5Z3L - chains H and I of the 11 polymer chains in the assembly; structure by electron microscopy, 4.31 A resolution (low resolution: residue-level contacts below are approximate; hydrogen-bond / salt-bridge calls are withheld).

Chain H:
Name: Histone H2B 1.1
From: Xenopus laevis
UniProtKB: P02281 (H2B11_XENLA); residues 1-122 here correspond to UniProt positions 5-126 (UniProt number = residue number + 4)
Amino-acid sequence (122 residues; each row starts with the number of its first residue):
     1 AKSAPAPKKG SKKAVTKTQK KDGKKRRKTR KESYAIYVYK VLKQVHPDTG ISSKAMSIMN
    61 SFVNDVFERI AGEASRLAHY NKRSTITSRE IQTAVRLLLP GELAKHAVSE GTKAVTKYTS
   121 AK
Disordered / not traced: 1-28, 122
UniProt features mapped onto this chain:
  - modified residue: Lys2 (N6-acetyllysine), Lys9 (N6-acetyllysine), Ser11 (Phosphoserine), Lys12 (N6-acetyllysine), Lys17 (N6-acetyllysine)
  - glycosylation: Ser109 (O-linked (GlcNAc) serine)
  - cross-link: Lys117 (Glycyl lysine isopeptide (Lys-Gly) (interchain with G-Cter in ubiquitin))

Chain I:
Molecule: 167-nt DNA strand
Sequence (167 nucleotides; each row starts with the number of its first residue):
     1 ATCGAGAATC CCGGTGCCGA GGCCGCTCAA TTGGTCGTAG ACAGCTCTAG CACCGCTTAA
    61 ACGCACGTAC GCGCTGTCCC CCGCGTTTTA ACCGCCAAGG GGATTACTCC CTAGTCTCCA
   121 GGCACGTGTC AGATATATAC ATCCTGAAGC TTGTCGAGAA GTACGAT
Disordered / not traced: 1, 148-167

How chain H and chain I interact:
Contacting residue pairs (13):
  Thr29(H) - DT104(I)
  Tyr39(H) - DG21(I)
  Tyr39(H) - DG22(I)
  Lys43(H) - DG22(I)
  Gly50(H) - DG21(I)
  Ile51(H) - DA20(I)
  Ile51(H) - DG21(I)
  Ser52(H) - DA20(I)
  Ser53(H) - DA20(I)
  Arg83(H) - DG40(I)
  Ser84(H) - DA39(I)
  Ser84(H) - DG40(I)
  Thr85(H) - DG40(I)
Interface residues without a listed pair, chain H (11 interface residues in all): Arg30
Interface residues without a listed pair, chain I (8 interface residues in all): DC28, DA41

In short:
Chain H and chain I form an interface of 11 and 8 residues respectively.
Here chain H is Histone H2B 1.1 (Xenopus laevis) and chain I is a 167-nt DNA strand. Entry 5Z3L (Structure of
Snf2-nucleosome complex in apo state) was determined by electron microscopy (same publication as 5Z3U, 5Z3V,
5Z3O, 6IY2 and 6IY3).
